Entry 7APG (X-ray diffraction, 2.40 A resolution); this record covers chain A.

Chain A:
Name: Tyrosine-protein kinase JAK3
Source organism: Homo sapiens
Notes: EC 2.7.10.2
Reference sequence: P52333 (JAK3_HUMAN); numbering as in UniProt (aligned over 812-1103)
Chain sequence (294 residues; each row starts with the number of its first residue):
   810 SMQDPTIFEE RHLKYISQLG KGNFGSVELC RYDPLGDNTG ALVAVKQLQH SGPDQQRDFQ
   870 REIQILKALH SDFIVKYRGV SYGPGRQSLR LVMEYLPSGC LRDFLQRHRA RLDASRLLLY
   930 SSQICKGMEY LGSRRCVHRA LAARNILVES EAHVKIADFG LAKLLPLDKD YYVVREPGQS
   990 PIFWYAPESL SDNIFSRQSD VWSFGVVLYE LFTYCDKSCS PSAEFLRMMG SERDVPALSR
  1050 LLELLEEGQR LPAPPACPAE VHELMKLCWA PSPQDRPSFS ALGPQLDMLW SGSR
Unresolved in the structure: 810-812, 892-896, 1039-1045
Covalent attachments: N-[3-(1H-pyrrolo[2,3-b]pyridin-3-yl)phenyl]propanamide (RQT) linked to Cys-909
Construct notes: expression tag (810-811); conflict Ala-949 (Asp in P52333), Ser-1040 (Cys in P52333), Ser-1048 (Cys in P52333)
Ligand contacts:
  - 1-phenylurea (PHU): Phe-992, Trp-1011, Val-1015, Pro-1030, Phe-1034, Met-1037, Leu-1050, Leu-1054, Arg-1059, Leu-1060, Trp-1078
  - RQT (N-[3-(1H-pyrrolo[2,3-b]pyridin-3-yl)phenyl]propanamide): Leu-828, Gly-829, Val-836, Ala-853, Val-884, Met-902, Glu-903, Tyr-904, Leu-905, Gly-908, Arg-911, Asp-912, Arg-953, Leu-956
What the authors report for this chain:
  - binding site for RQT: Leu-905

In short:
Bound to chain A: 1-phenylurea. Compound RQT is covalently linked to Cys-909. The paper reports a binding site
for RQT at Leu-905.
Chain A is Tyrosine-protein kinase JAK3 (Homo sapiens); the structure, Crystal structure of JAK3 in complex
with FM587 (compound 9a), was determined by X-ray diffraction, deposited together with 7APF.
